9KHV - chains A and C of the 4 polymer chains in the assembly; structure by electron microscopy, 2.55 A resolution.

Chain A:
Molecule: Helicase/UvrB N-terminal domain-containing protein
Source organism: Vibrio cholerae O1 biovar El Tor str. N16961
UniProtKB: Q9KR72 (Q9KR72_VIBCH); residues 1-1190 here correspond to UniProt positions 31-1220 (UniProt number = residue number + 30)
Chain sequence (1195 residues; numbered -4 to 1190; the number before each row is that of its first residue; numbers below 1 keep their minus sign (Gly-4 is residue -4)):
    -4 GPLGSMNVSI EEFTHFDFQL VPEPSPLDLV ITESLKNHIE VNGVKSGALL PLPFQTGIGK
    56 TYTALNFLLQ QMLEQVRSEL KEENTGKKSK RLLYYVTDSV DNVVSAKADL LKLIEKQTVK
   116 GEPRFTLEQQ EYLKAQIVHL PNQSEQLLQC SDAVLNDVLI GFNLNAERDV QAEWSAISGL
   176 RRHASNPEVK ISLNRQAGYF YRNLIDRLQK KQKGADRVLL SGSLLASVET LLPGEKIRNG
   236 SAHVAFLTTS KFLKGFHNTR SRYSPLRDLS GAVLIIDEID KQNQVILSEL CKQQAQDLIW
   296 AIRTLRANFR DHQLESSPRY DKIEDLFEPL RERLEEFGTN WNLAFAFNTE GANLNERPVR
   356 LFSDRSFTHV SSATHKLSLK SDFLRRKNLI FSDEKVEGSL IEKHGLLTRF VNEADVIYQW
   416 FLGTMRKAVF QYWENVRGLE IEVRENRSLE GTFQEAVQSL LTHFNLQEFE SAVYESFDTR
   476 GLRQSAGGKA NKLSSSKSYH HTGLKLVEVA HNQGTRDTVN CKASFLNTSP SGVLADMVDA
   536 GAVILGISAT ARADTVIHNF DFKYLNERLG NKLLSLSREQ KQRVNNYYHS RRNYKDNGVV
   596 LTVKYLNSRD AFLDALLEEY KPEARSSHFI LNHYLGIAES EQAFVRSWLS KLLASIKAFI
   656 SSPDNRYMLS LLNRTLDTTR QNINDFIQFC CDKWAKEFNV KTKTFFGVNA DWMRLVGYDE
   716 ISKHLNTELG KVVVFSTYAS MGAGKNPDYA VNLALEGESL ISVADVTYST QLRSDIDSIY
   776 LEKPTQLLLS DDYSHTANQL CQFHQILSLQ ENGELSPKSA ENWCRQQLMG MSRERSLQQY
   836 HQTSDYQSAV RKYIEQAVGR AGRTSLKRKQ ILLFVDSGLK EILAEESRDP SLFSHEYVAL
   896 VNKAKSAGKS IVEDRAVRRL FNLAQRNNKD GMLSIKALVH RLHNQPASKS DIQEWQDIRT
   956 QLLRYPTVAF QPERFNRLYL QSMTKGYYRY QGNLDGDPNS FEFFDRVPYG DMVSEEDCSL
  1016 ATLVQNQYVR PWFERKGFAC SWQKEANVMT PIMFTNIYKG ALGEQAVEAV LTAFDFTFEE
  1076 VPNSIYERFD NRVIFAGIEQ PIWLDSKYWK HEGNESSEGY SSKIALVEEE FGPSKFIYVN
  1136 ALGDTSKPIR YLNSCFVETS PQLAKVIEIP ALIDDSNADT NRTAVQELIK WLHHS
Unresolved in the structure: -4 to 0, 79-81, 391-395, 437-441, 479-487
Differences from the reference sequence: expression tag (-4 to 0)

Chain C:
Molecule: 12-nt DNA strand
Sequence (12 nucleotides; each row starts with the number of its first residue):
     2 AACATTACAA AA

Interface between chain A and chain C:
Contacting residue pairs (50; chain A residue first):
  Asp93(A) - DA10(C)  sugar contact
  Ser94(A) - DA10(C)  hydrogen bond to the phosphate
  Val95(A) - DA10(C)  hydrogen bond to the phosphate
  Val95(A) - DA11(C)  phosphate contact
  Asn137(A) - DA11(C)  hydrogen bond to the phosphate
  Asn137(A) - DA12(C)  phosphate contact
  Gln138(A) - DA12(C)  hydrogen bond to the phosphate
  Arg190(A) - DA13(C)  base contact
  Tyr194(A) - DA13(C)  stacking on the base
  Arg197(A) - DA13(C)  sugar contact
  Thr243(A) - DA10(C)  hydrogen bond to the phosphate
  Thr243(A) - DA11(C)  hydrogen bond to the phosphate
  Ser245(A) - DA10(C)  hydrogen bond to the phosphate
  Ser245(A) - DA11(C)  sugar contact
  Lys246(A) - DA11(C)  sugar contact
  Lys246(A) - DA12(C)  salt bridge to the phosphate
  Lys249(A) - DA11(C)  sugar contact
  Arg257(A) - DA12(C)  salt bridge to the phosphate
  Phe639(A) - DA5(C)  stacking on the base
  Asn668(A) - DT6(C)  phosphate contact
  Asn668(A) - DT7(C)  phosphate contact
  Arg669(A) - DT6(C)  salt bridge to the phosphate
  Thr670(A) - DT7(C)  phosphate contact
  Arg675(A) - DT7(C)  salt bridge to the phosphate
  Asn704(A) - DA8(C)  phosphate contact
  Ala705(A) - DA8(C)  hydrogen bond to the phosphate
  Ala705(A) - DC9(C)  phosphate contact
  Asp706(A) - DA8(C)  phosphate contact
  Arg709(A) - DC9(C)  salt bridge to the phosphate
  Ala734(A) - DT7(C)  base contact
  Ala734(A) - DA8(C)  sugar contact
  Ser735(A) - DT7(C)  phosphate contact
  Ser735(A) - DA8(C)  hydrogen bond to the phosphate
  Thr780(A) - DA5(C)  phosphate contact
  Thr780(A) - DT6(C)  hydrogen bond to the phosphate
  Gln781(A) - DA5(C)  sugar contact
  Gln781(A) - DT6(C)  base contact
  Ser785(A) - DT6(C)  base contact
  Asp787(A) - DA8(C)  base contact
  Asp787(A) - DC9(C)  hydrogen bond to the base
  Arg828(A) - DT6(C)  hydrogen bond to the base
  Glu829(A) - DA3(C)  base contact
  Glu829(A) - DC4(C)  base contact
  Arg830(A) - DA2(C)  hydrogen bond to the base
  Arg830(A) - DA3(C)  sugar contact
  Leu832(A) - DC4(C)  phosphate contact
  Leu832(A) - DA5(C)  phosphate contact
  Gln833(A) - DA3(C)  phosphate contact
  His836(A) - DC4(C)  phosphate contact
  His836(A) - DA5(C)  salt bridge to the phosphate
Interface residues without a listed pair, chain A (37 interface residues in all): Pro136, Gly193, Thr732

Overview:
37 residues of chain A and 12 residues of chain C are in contact; the contacts include 13 hydrogen bonds, 6
salt bridges and 2 aromatic stacking contacts. Among the polar pairs are Asp787(A)-DC9(C), Arg828(A)-DT6(C)
and Arg830(A)-DA2(C).
Chain A is Helicase/UvrB N-terminal domain-containing protein (Vibrio cholerae O1 biovar El Tor str. N16961)
and chain C is a 12-nt DNA strand; the structure, Structure of DdmD dimer with ssDNA without nucleotide, was
determined by electron microscopy (same publication as 9KHZ and 9KI0).
